PDB entry 7LGF | electron microscopy, 6.10 A resolution (low resolution: residue-level contacts below are approximate; hydrogen-bond / salt-bridge calls are withheld) | chains M and O of the 21 polymer chains in the assembly

Chain M (and O):
Name: Capsid protein
Organism: Escherichia phage Qbeta
Notes: chain O of this document is another copy of the same molecule, construct and numbering; everything in this record applies to it too
UniProtKB: P03615 (CAPSD_BPQBE); residues 0-132 here correspond to UniProt positions 1-133 (UniProt number = residue number + 1)
Chain sequence (133 residues; row label = number of the first residue in the row; numbering starts at 0):
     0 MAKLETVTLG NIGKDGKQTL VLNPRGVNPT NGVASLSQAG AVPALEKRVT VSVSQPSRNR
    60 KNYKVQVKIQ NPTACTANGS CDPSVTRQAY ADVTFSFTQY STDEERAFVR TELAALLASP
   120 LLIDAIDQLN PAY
Not modelled in the structure: 0
Swiss-Prot annotation at these positions:
  - site: Tyr89 (RNA-binding)

Chain M / chain O interface:
Pairs across the interface (18; chain M residue first):
  Lys2(M) - Tyr132(O)
  Glu4(M) - Tyr132(O)
  Thr5(M) - Tyr132(O)
  Asn22(M) - Gln127(O)
  Asn22(M) - Asn129(O)
  Pro23(M) - Pro130(O)
  Pro23(M) - Tyr132(O)
  Arg24(M) - Gln127(O)
  Arg24(M) - Leu128(O)
  Arg24(M) - Asn129(O)
  Arg24(M) - Pro130(O)
  Gly25(M) - Pro130(O)
  Ala38(M) - Gln127(O)
  Gly39(M) - Gln127(O)
  Pro42(M) - Leu128(O)
  Cys80(M) - Cys74(O)  disulfide
  Asp81(M) - Thr85(O)
  Asp81(M) - Gln87(O)
Other interface residues (no listed pair), chain M (13 interface residues in all): Leu3
Inter-chain disulfides: Cys80(M)-Cys74(O)

Summary:
The interface between chain M and chain O involves 13 residues on one side and 8 on the other, with 1
disulfide bond.
Both chains are Capsid protein (Escherichia phage Qbeta). Entry 7LGF (Asymmetric unit for phage Qbeta prolate
particle) was determined by electron microscopy, deposited together with 7LGE, 7LGG, 7LGH and 7LHD.
